Entry 8AFH (electron microscopy, 3.90 A resolution); this record covers chains B and D of the 20 polymer chains in the assembly.

[Chain B]
Name: Crescentin
Source organism: Caulobacter vibrioides
UniProtKB: A0A8F8EC09 (A0A8F8EC09_CAUVI); the construct has insertions or renumbered stretches relative to UniProt, so the offset changes along the chain: 1-405 = UniProt 1-405; 409-460 = UniProt 406-457
Chain sequence (460 residues; numbered 1 to 460; the number before each row is that of its first residue):
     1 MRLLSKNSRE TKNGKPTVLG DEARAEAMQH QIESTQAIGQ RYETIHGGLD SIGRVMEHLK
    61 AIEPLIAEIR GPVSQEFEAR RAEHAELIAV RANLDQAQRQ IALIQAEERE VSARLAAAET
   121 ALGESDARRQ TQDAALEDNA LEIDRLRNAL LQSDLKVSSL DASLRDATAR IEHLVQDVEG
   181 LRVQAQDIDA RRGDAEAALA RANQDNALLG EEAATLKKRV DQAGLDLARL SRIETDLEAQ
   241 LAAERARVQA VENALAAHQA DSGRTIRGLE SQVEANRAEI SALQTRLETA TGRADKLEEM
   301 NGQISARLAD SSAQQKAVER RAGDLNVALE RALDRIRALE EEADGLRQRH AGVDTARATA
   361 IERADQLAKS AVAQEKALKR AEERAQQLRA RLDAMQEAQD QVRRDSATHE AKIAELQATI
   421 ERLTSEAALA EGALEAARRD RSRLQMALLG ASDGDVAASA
Unresolved in the structure: 1-349, 447-460
Differences from the reference sequence: insertion (406-408)

[Chain D]
Name: Crescentus-specific megabody MB13
Notes: antibody fragment or engineered binder
Chain sequence (907 residues; numbered 1 to 907; the number before each row is that of its first residue):
     1 EVQLQESGGG LVYKEETQSG LNNYARVVEK GQYDSLEIPA QVAASWESGR DDAAVFGFID
    61 KEQLDKYVAN GGKRSDWTVK FAENRSQDGT LLGYSLLQES VDQASYMYSD NHYLAEMATI
   121 LGKPEEAKRY RQLAQQLADY INTCMFDPTT QFYYDVRIED KPLANGCAGK PIVERGKGPE
   181 GWSPLFNGAA TQANADAVVK VMLDPKEFNT FVPLGTAALT NPAFGADIYW RGRVWVDQFW
   241 FGLKGMERYG YRDDALKLAD TFFRHAKGLT ADGPIQENYN PLTGAQQGAP NFSWSAAHLY
   301 MLYNDFFRKQ ASGGGSGGGG SGGGGSGNAD NYKNVINRTG APQYMKDYDY DDHQRFNPFF
   361 DLGAWHGHLL PDGPNTMGGF PGVALLTEEY INFMASNFDR LTVWQDGKKV DFTLEAYSIP
   421 GALVQKLTAK DVQVEMTLRF ATPRTSLLET KITSNKPLDL VWDGELLEKL EAKEGKPLSD
   481 KTIAGEYPDY QRKISATRDG LKVTFGKVRA TWDLLTSGES EYQVHKSLPV QTEINGNRFT
   541 SKAHINGSTT LYTTYSHLLT AQEVSKEQMQ IRDILARPAF YLTASQQRWE EYLKKGLTNP
   601 DATPEQTRVA VKAIETLNGN WRSPGGAVKF NTVTPSVTGR WFSGNQTWPW DTWKQAFAMA
   661 HFNPDIAKEN IRAVFSWQIQ PGDSVRPQDV GFVPDLIAWN LSPERGGDGG NWNERNTKPS
   721 LAAWSVMEVY NVTQDKTWVA EMYPKLVAYH DWWLRNRDHN GNGVPEYGAT RDKAHNTESG
   781 EMLFTVKKDS LRLSCASSRS IDGINIMRWY RQAPGKQRGM VAVVTGWGST NYVDSVKGRF
   841 IISRDSAKDT VYLQMNNLKP EDTAVYSCNA IYRGSEYWGQ GTQVTVSSGE NLYFQGSHHH
   901 HHHHHHH
Unresolved in the structure: 14-788, 888-907
Disulfides: C795-C868

[How chain B and chain D interact]
Pairs across the interface (14; chain B residue first):
  E415(B) - N805(D)  hydrogen bond
  E415(B) - Y872(D)
  E415(B) - R873(D)
  L416(B) - N805(D)
  A418(B) - G874(D)
  T419(B) - I806(D)
  T419(B) - I871(D)
  R422(B) - I871(D)
  R422(B) - G874(D)
  R422(B) - E876(D)  salt bridge
  L423(B) - I806(D)  hydrophobic
  L423(B) - I871(D)  hydrophobic
  E426(B) - R808(D)  salt bridge
  E426(B) - E876(D)
Other interface residues (no listed pair), chain D (10 interface residues in all): Y810, N869

[Summary]
7 residues of chain B face 10 of chain D across their interface; the contacts include 1 hydrogen bond and 2
salt bridges. Polar contacts include R422(B)-E876(D), E426(B)-R808(D) and E415(B)-N805(D).
Chain B is Crescentin (Caulobacter vibrioides) and chain D is Crescentus-specific megabody MB13; the
structure, Cryo-EM structure of crescentin filaments (stutter mutant, C2, symmetry and small box), was
determined by electron microscopy (same publication as 8AFE, 8AFL, 8AFM, 8AHL, 8AIA, 8AIX and 8AJB).
